5FSD - chains A and C of the 3 polymer chains in the assembly; structure by X-ray diffraction, 1.75 A resolution.

== Chain A ==
Name: Urease subunit gamma
Organism: Sporosarcina pasteurii
Notes: EC 3.5.1.5
UniProtKB: P41022 (URE3_SPOPA); residues 1-100 here = UniProt positions 1-100
Chain sequence (100 residues; numbered 1 to 100; the number before each row is that of its first residue):
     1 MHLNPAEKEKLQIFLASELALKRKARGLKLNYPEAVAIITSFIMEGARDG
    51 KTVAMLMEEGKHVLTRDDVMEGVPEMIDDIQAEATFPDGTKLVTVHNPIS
Construct notes: conflict Ala20 (Leu in P41022), Lys22 (Arg in P41022)
Modified positions: Met1 (n-carboxymethionine; CXM)

== Chain C ==
Name: Urease subunit alpha
Organism: Sporosarcina pasteurii
Notes: EC 3.5.1.5
UniProtKB: P41020 (URE1_SPOPA); the construct has insertions or renumbered stretches relative to UniProt, so the offset changes along the chain: 1-28 = UniProt 1-28; 30-570 = UniProt 29-569
Chain sequence (570 residues; row label = number of the first residue in the row):
     1 MKINRQQYAESYGPTVGDQVRLADTDLWIEVEKDYTTYGDEANFGGGKVL
    51 REGMGENGTYTRTENVLDLLLTNALILDYTGIYKADIGVKDGYIVGIGKG
   101 GNPDIMDGVTPNMIVGTATEVIAAEGKIVTAGGIDTHVHFINPDQVDVAL
   151 ANGITTLFGGGTGPAEGSKATTVTPGPWNIEKMLKSTEGLPINVGILGKG
   201 HGSSIAPIMEQIDAGAAGLKIHEDWGATPASIDRSLTVADEADVQVAIHS
   251 DTLNEAGFLEDTLRAINGRVIHSFHVEGAGGGHAPDIMAMAGHPNVLPSS
   301 TNPTRPFTVNTIDEHLDMLMVCHHLKQNIPEDVAFADSRIRPETIAAEDI
   351 LHDLGIISMMSTDALAMGRAGEMVLRTWQTADKMKKQRGPLAEEKNGSDN
   401 FRAKRYVSKYTINPAIAQGIAHEVGSIEEGKFADLVLWEPKFFGVKADRV
   451 IKGGIIAYAQIGDPSASIPTPQPVMGRRMYGTVGDLIHDTNITFMSKSSI
   501 QQGVPAKLGLKRRIGTVKNCRNIGKKDMKWNDVTTDIDINPETYEVKVDG
   551 EVLTCEPVKELPMAQRYFLF
Construct notes: conflict Gln19 (Arg in P41020), Trp28 (Gly in P41020), Thr36 (Tyr35 in P41020), Thr37 (Tyr36 in P41020), Tyr38 (Leu37 in P41020), Ala42 (Val41 in P41020), Leu263 (Val262 in P41020), Ala403 (Leu402 in P41020), Ile420 (Met419 in P41020); insertion (29)
Modified positions: Lys220 (lysine nz-carboxylic acid; KCX)
Swiss-Prot annotation at these positions:
  - active site: His324 (Proton donor)
Ion coordination: Ni2+ site 1: His137, His139, Lys220, Asp363 (together with hydroxide ion); Ni2+ site 2: Lys220, His249, His275 (together with hydroxide ion)
Ligand contacts:
  - 2,5-dihydroxybenzenesulfonic acid (DBX), molecule 1: Glu166, Lys169, Val321, Cys322, Ile468, Pro469, Thr470
  - 2,5-dihydroxybenzenesulfonic acid (DBX), molecule 2: Ile350, Met384, Gln387, Arg388, Thr554, Cys555, Glu556
  - hydroxide ion (OH): His137, His139, Lys220, His249, His275, Gly280, Asp363, Ala366
What the authors report for this chain:
  - binding site for 2,5-dihydroxybenzenesulfonic acid: Lys169, Cys322, Cys555
  - Ni2+ coordination: Lys220

== Chain A / chain C interface ==
Pairs across the interface (39; chain A residue first):
  Ala6(A) with Ser465(C)
  Glu9(A) with Pro464(C); Pro473(C); Arg477(C), salt bridge
  Lys10(A) with Asp463(C), salt bridge
  Gln12(A) with Met475(C)
  Ile13(A) with Gln472(C); Pro473(C)
  Leu19(A) with Leu569(C), hydrophobic; Phe570(C), hydrophobic
  Arg23(A) with Leu569(C), hydrogen bond (side chain-backbone); Phe570(C)
  Asn31(A) with Gln565(C), hydrogen bond (side chain-backbone); Arg566(C); Phe568(C), hydrogen bond (side chain-backbone)
  Tyr32(A) with Phe442(C), hydrophobic; Arg566(C), hydrogen bond (backbone-backbone)
  Pro33(A) with Arg566(C); Tyr567(C); Phe568(C); Leu569(C)
  Glu34(A) with Leu569(C)
  Val36(A) with Gln472(C)
  Thr40(A) with Gln472(C)
  Met70(A) with Gln565(C); Arg566(C)
  Glu71(A) with Arg566(C), hydrogen bond (backbone-side chain)
  Met76(A) with Lys441(C), hydrogen bond (backbone-side chain); Arg566(C); Tyr567(C), hydrophobic
  Gln81(A) with Ile468(C); Thr470(C), hydrogen bond; Pro471(C); Gln472(C), hydrogen bond (backbone-backbone)
  Glu83(A) with Ala466(C); Ser467(C), hydrogen bond
  Leu92(A) with Ser467(C); Ile468(C), hydrophobic; Pro471(C), hydrophobic
Also at the interface, not in a pair above, chain A (24 interface residues in all): Ala16, Met44, Val73, Asp78, Ala82

== Overview ==
The interface between chain A and chain C involves 24 residues on one side and 20 on the other; the contacts
include 9 hydrogen bonds and 2 salt bridges. Among the polar pairs are Glu9(A)-Arg477(C), Lys10(A)-Asp463(C)
and Arg23(A)-Leu569(C). The paper reports a binding site for 2,5-dihydroxybenzenesulfonic acid at Lys169(C),
Cys322(C) and Cys555(C); Ni2+ coordination by Lys220(C).
Here chain A is Urease subunit gamma and chain C is Urease subunit alpha, both from Sporosarcina pasteurii.
Entry 5FSD (1.75 A resolution 2,5-dihydroxybenzensulfonate inhibited Sporosarcina pasteurii urease) was
determined by X-ray diffraction together with 5FSE from the same study.
